Entry 2JKN (X-ray diffraction, 1.90 A resolution); this record covers chain A.

Chain A:
Protein: Dr hemagglutinin structural subunit
Organism: Escherichia coli
Notes: fragment: adhesin subunit, residues 23-160
UniProtKB: P24093 (DRAA_ECOLX); residues 2-139 here correspond to UniProt positions 23-160 (UniProt number = residue number + 21)
Chain sequence (149 residues; each row starts with the number of its first residue; numbers below 1 keep their minus sign (Arg-9 is residue -9)):
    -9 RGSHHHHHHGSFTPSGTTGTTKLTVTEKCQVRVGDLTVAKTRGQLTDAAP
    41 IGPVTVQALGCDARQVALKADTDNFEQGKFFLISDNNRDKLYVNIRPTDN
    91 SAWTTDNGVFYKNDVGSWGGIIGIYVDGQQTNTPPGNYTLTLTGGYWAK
Unresolved in the structure: -9 to -1, 139
Construct notes: conflict Lys18 (Glu39 in P24093)
Cystine bridges: Cys19-Cys51
Ligand contacts: chloramphenicol succinate (CL8): Val28, Ala38, Pro40, Ile41, Gly42, Pro43, Thr88, Ile111, Gly113, Ile114, Tyr115
Reported in the primary citation:
  - binding site for chloramphenicol succinate: Pro40 to Pro43, Ile111, Gly113, Tyr115 (citing earlier work)

Overview:
Chain A binds chloramphenicol succinate. The paper reports a binding site for chloramphenicol succinate at
Pro40, Ile111 and Gly113 among others.
Chain A is Dr hemagglutinin structural subunit (Escherichia coli); the structure, DraE Adhesin in complex with
Chloramphenicol Succinate (trigonal form), was determined by X-ray diffraction together with 2W5P, 2JKJ and
2JKL from the same study.
